7BIN - chains E and F of the 56 polymer chains in the assembly; structure by electron microscopy, 3.20 A resolution.

# Chain E
Protein: Flagellar biosynthetic protein FliP
From: Salmonella typhi
UniProt: Q8Z5R3 (Q8Z5R3_SALTI); numbering as in UniProt (aligned over 1-245)
Amino-acid sequence (245 residues; numbered 1 to 245; the number before each row is that of its first residue):
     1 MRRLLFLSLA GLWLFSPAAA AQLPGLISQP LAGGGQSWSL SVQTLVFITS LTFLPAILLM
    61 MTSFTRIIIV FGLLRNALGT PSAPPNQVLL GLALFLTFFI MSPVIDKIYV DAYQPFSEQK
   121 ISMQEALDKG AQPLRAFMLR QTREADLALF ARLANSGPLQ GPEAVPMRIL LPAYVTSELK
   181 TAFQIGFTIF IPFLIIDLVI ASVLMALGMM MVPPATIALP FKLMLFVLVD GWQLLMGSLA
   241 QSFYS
Disordered / not traced: 1-36
Construct notes: conflict Met236 (Val in Q8Z5R3)

# Chain F
Protein: Flagellar biosynthetic protein FliR
From: Salmonella enterica subsp. enterica serovar Typhi
UniProt: A0A3U0BCQ2 (A0A3U0BCQ2_SALET); residues 1-264 here = UniProt positions 1-264
Amino-acid sequence (264 residues; row label = number of the first residue in the row):
     1 MIQVTSEQWL YWLHLYFWPL LRVLALISTA PILSERAIPK RVKLGLGIMI TLVIAPSLPA
    61 NDTPLFSIAA LWLAMQQILI GIALGFTMQF AFAAVRTAGE FIGLQMGLSF ATFVDPGSHL
   121 NMPVLARIMD MLAMLLFLTF NGHLWLISLL VDTFHTLPIG SNPVNSNAFM ALARAGGLIF
   181 LNGLMLALPV ITLLLTLNLA LGLLNRMAPQ LSIFVIGFPL TLTVGIMLMA ALMPLIAPFC
   241 EHLFSEIFNL LADIVSEMPI NNNP
Disordered / not traced: 1-4, 263-264

# Interface between chain E and chain F
Residue-residue contacts (70):
  Leu40(E) - Phe66(F)  hydrophobic
  Gln43(E) - Phe66(F)
  Gln43(E) - Ser67(F)  hydrogen bond
  Thr44(E) - Phe66(F)
  Phe47(E) - Ile68(F)  hydrophobic
  Phe47(E) - Leu71(F)  hydrophobic
  Leu78(E) - Phe101(F)
  Leu78(E) - Phe180(F)  hydrophobic
  Thr80(E) - Glu100(F)
  Thr80(E) - Leu104(F)
  Thr80(E) - Ser109(F)
  Thr80(E) - Thr112(F)
  Thr80(E) - His119(F)
  Pro81(E) - His119(F)
  Ser82(E) - Thr97(F)  hydrogen bond (backbone-side chain)
  Ser82(E) - Glu100(F)
  Ser82(E) - Phe101(F)
  Pro84(E) - Ala93(F)
  Pro84(E) - Arg96(F)
  Gln87(E) - Phe86(F)
  Gln87(E) - Gln89(F)
  Val88(E) - Phe86(F)
  Val88(E) - Ala93(F)  hydrophobic
  Gly91(E) - Phe86(F)
  Leu92(E) - Phe86(F)
  Leu92(E) - Phe90(F)  hydrophobic
  Leu92(E) - Leu172(F)
  Leu92(E) - Gly176(F)
  Phe95(E) - Ile82(F)  hydrophobic
  Phe95(E) - Phe86(F)  hydrophobic
  Phe95(E) - Phe169(F)  hydrophobic
  Phe95(E) - Leu172(F)  hydrophobic
  Leu96(E) - Met170(F)  hydrophobic
  Leu96(E) - Ala173(F)  hydrophobic
  Phe98(E) - Leu79(F)  hydrophobic
  Phe98(E) - Phe169(F)  hydrophobic
  Phe99(E) - Met170(F)  hydrophobic
  Tyr109(E) - Trp72(F)
  Tyr109(E) - Ser161(F)
  Tyr113(E) - Trp72(F)  hydrophobic
  Leu207(E) - Arg206(F)  hydrogen bond (backbone-side chain)
  Met209(E) - Gly202(F)
  Met209(E) - Leu203(F)
  Met210(E) - Pro209(F)  hydrophobic
  Met211(E) - Ser212(F)
  Met211(E) - Ile213(F)
  Val212(E) - Gly202(F)
  Val212(E) - Asn205(F)
  Pro213(E) - Phe110(F)  hydrophobic
  Pro213(E) - Ile213(F)
  Ala215(E) - Phe113(F)  hydrophobic
  Thr216(E) - Leu104(F)  hydrogen bond (side chain-backbone)
  Thr216(E) - Gln105(F)  hydrogen bond (side chain-backbone)
  Thr216(E) - Phe110(F)
  Leu219(E) - Phe101(F)  hydrophobic
  Leu219(E) - Leu104(F)  hydrophobic
  Pro220(E) - Gln105(F)
  Pro220(E) - Ile191(F)  hydrophobic
  Leu223(E) - Phe101(F)  hydrophobic
  Met224(E) - Leu184(F)  hydrophobic
  Phe226(E) - Phe180(F)  hydrophobic
  Val227(E) - Leu181(F)  hydrophobic
  Val227(E) - Leu184(F)  hydrophobic
  Trp232(E) - Ala173(F)  hydrogen bond (side chain-backbone)
  Trp232(E) - Gly176(F)  hydrogen bond (side chain-backbone)
  Trp232(E) - Gly177(F)
  Trp232(E) - Phe180(F)  hydrophobic
  Gln233(E) - Arg174(F)  hydrogen bond
  Met236(E) - Ala173(F)  hydrophobic
  Ala240(E) - Met170(F)  hydrophobic
Interface residues without a listed pair, chain E (45 interface residues in all): Ala83, Leu94, Ser102, Glu118, Leu204, Gly208, Ile217, Gly237
Interface residues without a listed pair, chain F (51 interface residues in all): Leu65, Ala83, Thr87, Ser166, Asn167, Ile179, Leu188, Leu195, Asn198, Leu199

# In short
Chain E and chain F form an interface of 45 and 51 residues respectively, with 8 hydrogen bonds. Polar pairs
include Gln43(E)-Ser67(F), Ser82(E)-Thr97(F) and Leu207(E)-Arg206(F).
Here chain E is Flagellar biosynthetic protein FliP (Salmonella typhi) and chain F is Flagellar biosynthetic
protein FliR (Salmonella enterica subsp. enterica serovar Typhi). Entry 7BIN (Salmonella export gate and rod
refined in focussed C1 map) was determined by electron microscopy (same publication as 7BGL, 7BHQ, 7BJ2, 7BK0
and 7NVG).
